PDB entry 5AMG | X-ray diffraction, 1.55 A resolution | chain A

Chain A:
Protein: Carbonic anhydrase 2
From: Homo sapiens
Notes: EC 4.2.1.1
Reference sequence: P00918 (CAH2_HUMAN); the author numbering skips numbers that UniProt does not, so the offset changes along the chain: 2-125 = UniProt 2-125; 127-261 = UniProt 126-260
Chain sequence (259 residues; row label = number of the first residue in the row; note: 1 number in that range is skipped by the numbering (no residue carries it; nothing is unmodelled there)):
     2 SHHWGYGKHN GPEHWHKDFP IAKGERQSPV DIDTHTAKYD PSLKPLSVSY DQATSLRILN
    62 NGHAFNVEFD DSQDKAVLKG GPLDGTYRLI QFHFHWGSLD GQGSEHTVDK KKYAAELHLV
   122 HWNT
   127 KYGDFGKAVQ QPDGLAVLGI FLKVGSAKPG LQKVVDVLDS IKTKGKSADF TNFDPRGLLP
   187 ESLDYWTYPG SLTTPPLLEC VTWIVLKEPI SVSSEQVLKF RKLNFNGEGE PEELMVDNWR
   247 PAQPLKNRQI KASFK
Disordered / not traced: 2-3
Metal / ion sites: Zn2+: His94, His96, His119 (together with 2-(pentylsulfamoyl)-4-sulfamoylbenzoic acid)
Ligand contacts: 2-(pentylsulfamoyl)-4-sulfamoylbenzoic acid (IW7): Asn62, His64, Asn67, Gln92, His94, His96, Glu106, His119, Val121, Phe131, Val135, Leu141, Val143, Ser197, Leu198, Thr199, Thr200, Pro202, Trp209
UniProt features mapped onto this chain:
  - active site: His64 (Proton donor/acceptor)
  - binding site (Zn(2+)): His94, His96, His119
  - binding site (substrate): Thr199, Thr200
  - site: Tyr7 (Fine-tunes the proton-transfer properties of H-64), Asn62 (Fine-tunes the proton-transfer properties of H-64), Asn67 (Fine-tunes the proton-transfer properties of H-64), Gln92 (Involved in the binding of some activators, including histamine and L-histidine)
  - modified residue: Ser2 (N-acetylserine), Ser166 (Phosphoserine), Ser173 (Phosphoserine)

Summary:
Bound to chain A: 2-(pentylsulfamoyl)-4-sulfamoylbenzoic acid. His94, His96 and His119 coordinate Zn2+. From
UniProt: active-site residue His64, 3 Zn2+-binding residues and substrate-binding residues Thr199 and Thr200.
Chain A is Carbonic anhydrase 2 (Homo sapiens); the structure, Three dimensional structure of human carbonic
anhydrase II in complex with 2-(Pentylsulfamoyl)-4-sulfamoylbenzoic acid, was determined by X-ray diffraction,
deposited together with 5AMD and 5AML.
